Entry 8TLD (electron microscopy, 3.60 A resolution); this record covers chains B and C of the 5 polymer chains in the assembly.

== Chain B ==
Name: Cytokine receptor common subunit beta
Organism: Homo sapiens
Reference sequence: P32927 (IL3RB_HUMAN); the construct lacks a stretch of the UniProt sequence, so the offset changes along the chain: 23-64 = UniProt 23-64; 65-439 = UniProt 68-442
Amino-acid sequence (717 residues; numbered -234 to 479 plus 3 insertion-coded residues; the number before each row is that of its first residue; a row labelled like 64A-64C holds insertion residues (64A, then the next letters in order); numbers below 1 keep their minus sign (Asp-234 is residue -234)):
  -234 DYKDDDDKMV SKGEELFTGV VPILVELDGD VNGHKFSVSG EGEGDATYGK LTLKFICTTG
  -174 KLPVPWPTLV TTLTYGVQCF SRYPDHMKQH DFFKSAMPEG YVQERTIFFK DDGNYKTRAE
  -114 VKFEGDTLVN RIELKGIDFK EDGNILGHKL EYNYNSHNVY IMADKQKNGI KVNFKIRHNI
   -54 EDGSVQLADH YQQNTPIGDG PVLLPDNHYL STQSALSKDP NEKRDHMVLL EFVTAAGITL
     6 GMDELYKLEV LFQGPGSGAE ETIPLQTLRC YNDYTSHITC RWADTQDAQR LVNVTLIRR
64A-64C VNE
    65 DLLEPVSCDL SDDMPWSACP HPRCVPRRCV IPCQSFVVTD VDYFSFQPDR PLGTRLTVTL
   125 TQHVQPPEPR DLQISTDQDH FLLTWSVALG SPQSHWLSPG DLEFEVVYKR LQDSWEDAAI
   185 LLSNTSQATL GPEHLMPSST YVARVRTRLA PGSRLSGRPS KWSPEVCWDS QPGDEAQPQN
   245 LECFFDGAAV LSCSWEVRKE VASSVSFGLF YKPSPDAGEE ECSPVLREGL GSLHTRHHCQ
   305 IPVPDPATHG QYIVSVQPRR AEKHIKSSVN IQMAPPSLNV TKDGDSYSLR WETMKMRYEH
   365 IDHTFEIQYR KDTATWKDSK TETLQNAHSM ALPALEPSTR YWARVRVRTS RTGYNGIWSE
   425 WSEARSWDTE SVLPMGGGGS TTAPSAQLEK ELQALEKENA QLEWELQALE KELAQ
Unresolved in the structure: -234 to 22, 64A-64C, 117-479
Differences from the reference sequence: expression tag (-234 to 22, 440-479)
Swiss-Prot annotation at these positions:
  - motif: Trp422 to Ser426 (WSXWS motif)
  - glycosylation (N-linked (GlcNAc...) asparagine): Asn58, Asn188, Asn343
Disulfide bonds: Cys35-Cys45, Cys72-Cys93, Cys83-Cys88

== Chain C ==
Name: Interleukin-5
Organism: Homo sapiens
Reference sequence: P05113 (IL5_HUMAN); residues 21-135 here correspond to UniProt positions 20-134 (UniProt number = residue number - 1)
Amino-acid sequence (146 residues; numbered 13 to 158; the number before each row is that of its first residue):
    13 DYKDDDDKIP TEIPTSALVK ETLALLSTHR TLLIANETLR IPVPVHKNHQ LCTEEIFQGI
    73 GTLESQTVQG GTVERLFKNL SLIKKYIDGQ KKKCGEERRR VNQFLDYLQE FLGVMNTEWI
   133 IESGAAEDQV DPRLIDGKHH HHHHHH
Unresolved in the structure: 13-24, 132-158
Differences from the reference sequence: expression tag (13-20, 136-158)
Swiss-Prot annotation at these positions:
  - site: Asn91 (Not glycosylated)
  - glycosylation: Thr23 (O-linked (GalNAc...) threonine), Asn48 (N-linked (GlcNAc...) asparagine)
Covalent attachments: N-acetylglucosamine (NAG) linked to Asn48

== Interface between chain B and chain C ==
Pairs across the interface (13; chain B residue first):
  Tyr39(B) with Glu33(C), hydrogen bond
  Ser99(B) with Thr84(C); Arg87(C), hydrogen bond (backbone-side chain)
  Phe100(B) with Arg87(C)
  Val101(B) with Glu33(C); Leu37(C), hydrophobic; Arg87(C); Asn91(C)
  Val102(B) with Glu33(C), hydrogen bond (backbone-side chain)
  Thr103(B) with Lys90(C), hydrogen bond (backbone-side chain); Asn91(C), hydrogen bond; Leu94(C)
  Asp104(B) with Arg87(C), salt bridge
Interface residues without a listed pair, chain C (9 interface residues in all): Ile25, Leu30

== Summary ==
7 residues of chain B face 9 of chain C across their interface, with 5 hydrogen bonds and 1 salt bridge. Polar
pairs include Asp104(B)-Arg87(C), Tyr39(B)-Glu33(C) and Ser99(B)-Arg87(C). N-acetylglucosamine is covalently
linked to Asn48(C).
Here chain B is Cytokine receptor common subunit beta and chain C is Interleukin-5, both from Homo sapiens.
Entry 8TLD (Structure of the IL-5 Signaling Complex) was determined by electron microscopy.
